PDB entry 8G0C | electron microscopy, 2.80 A resolution | chains 6 and 7 of the 20 polymer chains in the assembly

== Chain 6 (and 7) ==
Molecule: ATP synthase subunit c
From: Mycolicibacterium smegmatis MC2 155
Notes: chain 7 of this document is another copy of the same molecule, construct and numbering; everything in this record applies to it too
Reference sequence: A0R205 (A0R205_MYCS2); residue numbers follow UniProt; this construct covers 1-86
Sequence (86 residues; numbered 1 to 86; the number before each row is that of its first residue):
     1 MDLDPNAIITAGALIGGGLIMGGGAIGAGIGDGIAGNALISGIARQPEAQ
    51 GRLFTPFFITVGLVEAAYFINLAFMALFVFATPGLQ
Disordered / not traced: 1-4, 86
Residues lining bound ligands:
  - YGR ((1R,2S)-1-(6-bromo-2-methoxyquinolin-3-yl)-2-(2,6-dimethoxypyridin-4-yl)-4-(dimethylamino)-1-(2,3,6-trimethoxypyridin-4-yl)butan-2-ol), molecule 1: Gly62, Glu65, Ala66
  - YGR, molecule 2: Leu63, Ala66, Ala67

== How chain 6 and chain 7 interact ==
Pairs across the interface (14):
  Leu14(6) with Gly16(7)
  Gly18(6) with Gly16(7); Ile20(7)
  Gly22(6) with Leu19(7); Gly23(7)
  Ala25(6) with Gly23(7); Gly27(7)
  Ile26(6) with Gly23(7); Gly27(7)
  Gly29(6) with Gly27(7); Gly31(7)
  Ile30(6) with Gly27(7)
  Gly33(6) with Gly31(7); Ala35(7)
Interface residues without a listed pair, chain 6 (10 interface residues in all): Ala11, Ile15
Interface residues without a listed pair, chain 7 (9 interface residues in all): Gly12, Ile34

== Summary ==
10 residues of chain 6 and 9 residues of chain 7 are in contact. Chain 6 binds compound YGR.
Chain 6 and chain 7 are both ATP synthase subunit c (Mycolicibacterium smegmatis MC2 155); the structure,
Cryo-EM structure of TBAJ-876-bound Mycobacterium smegmatis ATP synthase rotational state 1 (backbone model),
was determined by electron microscopy, deposited together with 8G07, 8G08, 8G09, 8G0A, 8G0B, 8G0D and 8G0E.
